PDB entry 6XJD | electron microscopy, 6.80 A resolution (low resolution: residue-level contacts below are approximate; hydrogen-bond / salt-bridge calls are withheld) | chains B and J of the 12 polymer chains in the assembly

Chain B:
Protein: Histone H4
Source organism: Homo sapiens
UniProt: P62805 (H4_HUMAN); residues 1-102 here correspond to UniProt positions 2-103 (UniProt number = residue number + 1)
Amino-acid sequence (102 residues; numbered 1 to 102; the number before each row is that of its first residue):
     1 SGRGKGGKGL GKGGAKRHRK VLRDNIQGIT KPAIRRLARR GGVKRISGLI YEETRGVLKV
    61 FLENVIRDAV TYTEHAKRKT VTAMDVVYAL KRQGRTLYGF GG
Unresolved in the structure: 1-22
Curated features (UniProtKB/Swiss-Prot):
  - DNA-binding region: Lys-16 to Lys-20
  - modified residue: Ser-1 (N-acetylserine), Arg-3 (Asymmetric dimethylarginine), Lys-5 (N6-(2-hydroxyisobutyryl)lysine), Lys-8 (N6-(2-hydroxyisobutyryl)lysine), Lys-12 (N6-(2-hydroxyisobutyryl)lysine), Lys-16 (N6-(2-hydroxyisobutyryl)lysine), Lys-20 (N6,N6,N6-trimethyllysine), Lys-31 (N6-(2-hydroxyisobutyryl)lysine), Lys-44 (N6-(2-hydroxyisobutyryl)lysine), Ser-47 (Phosphoserine), Tyr-51 (Phosphotyrosine), Lys-59 (N6-(2-hydroxyisobutyryl)lysine), Lys-77 (N6-(2-hydroxyisobutyryl)lysine), Lys-79 (N6-(2-hydroxyisobutyryl)lysine), Thr-80 (Phosphothreonine), Tyr-88 (Phosphotyrosine), Lys-91 (N6-(2-hydroxyisobutyryl)lysine)
  - cross-link (Glycyl lysine isopeptide (Lys-Gly)): Lys-12 (interchain with G-Cter in SUMO2), Lys-20 (interchain with G-Cter in SUMO2), Lys-31 (interchain with G-Cter in SUMO2), Lys-59 (interchain with G-Cter in SUMO2), Lys-79 (interchain with G-Cter in SUMO2), Lys-91 (interchain with G-Cter in SUMO2)

Chain J:
Molecule: 147-nt DNA strand
Sequence (147 nucleotides; row label = number of the first residue in the row; numbering starts at 0):
     0 ACAGGATGTA TATATCTGAC ACGTGCCTGG AGACTAGGGA GTAATCCCCT TGGCGGTTAA
    60 AACGCGGGGG ACAGCGCGTA CGTGCGTTTA AGCGGTGCTA GAGCTGTCTA CGACCAATTG
   120 AGCGGCCTCG GCACCGGGAT TCTCCAG
Unresolved in the structure: 0, 146

Chain B / chain J interface:
Contacting residue pairs (14):
  Arg-35(B) / DG81(J)
  Arg-39(B) / DG81(J)
  Lys-44(B) / DG81(J)
  Arg-45(B) / DC80(J)
  Arg-45(B) / DG81(J)
  Ile-46(B) / DC80(J)
  Ile-46(B) / DG81(J)
  Ser-47(B) / DC80(J)
  Gly-48(B) / DC80(J)
  Lys-77(B) / DA101(J)
  Arg-78(B) / DA101(J)
  Lys-79(B) / DG100(J)
  Lys-79(B) / DA101(J)
  Thr-80(B) / DA101(J)
Other interface residues (no listed pair), chain J (6 interface residues in all): DA79, DT82

Summary:
11 residues of chain B face 6 of chain J across their interface. From UniProt: a DNA-binding region on chain
B.
Chain B is Histone H4 (Homo sapiens) and chain J is a 147-nt DNA strand; the structure, Two mouse cGAS
catalytic domain binding to human assembled nucleosome, was determined by electron microscopy, deposited
together with 6X59 and 6X5A.
